PDB entry 3N84 | X-ray diffraction, 2.00 A resolution | chains A and G of the 4 polymer chains in the assembly

== Chain A ==
Protein: Growth factor receptor-bound protein 2
From: Homo sapiens
Notes: fragment: SH2 domain
Reference sequence: P62993 (GRB2_HUMAN); residues 53-163 here correspond to UniProt positions 52-162 (UniProt number = residue number - 1)
Chain sequence (112 residues; each row starts with the number of its first residue):
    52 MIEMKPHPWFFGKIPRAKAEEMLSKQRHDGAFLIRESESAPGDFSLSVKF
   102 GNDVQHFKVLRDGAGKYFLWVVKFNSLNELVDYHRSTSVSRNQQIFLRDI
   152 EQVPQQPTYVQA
Disordered / not traced: 52-54
Differences from the reference sequence: expression tag (52)

== Chain G ==
Protein: 23-membered peptide-like macrocyclic ligand
Chain sequence (6 residues; row label = number of the first residue in the row):
     1 YVNVPX
Modified positions: Tyr1 (o-phosphotyrosine; PTR); 011 (7-aminoheptanoic acid) at position 6
Covalently attached groups: covalent link Tyr1-011_6

== Interface between chain A and chain G ==
Pairs across the interface - 21 pairs, chain A then chain G:
  Arg67(A) with Tyr1(G); 011_6(G), hydrogen bond (side chain-backbone)
  Arg86(A) with Tyr1(G)
  Ser88(A) with Tyr1(G)
  Ser90(A) with Tyr1(G)
  Ser96(A) with Tyr1(G)
  Gln106(A) with Val2(G)
  His107(A) with Tyr1(G); Val2(G), hydrogen bond (backbone-backbone)
  Phe108(A) with Tyr1(G); Val2(G), hydrophobic; Asn3(G)
  Lys109(A) with Tyr1(G); Asn3(G), hydrogen bond (backbone-side chain); Val4(G)
  Leu111(A) with Val4(G), hydrophobic
  Leu120(A) with Asn3(G), hydrogen bond (backbone-side chain)
  Trp121(A) with Val2(G); Asn3(G)
  Ser141(A) with Val2(G)
  Asn143(A) with Val2(G)

== In short ==
Chain A and chain G form an interface of 14 and 5 residues respectively; the contacts include 4 hydrogen
bonds. Polar contacts include Arg67(A)-011_6(G), Lys109(A)-Asn3(G) and Leu120(A)-Asn3(G).
Here chain A is Growth factor receptor-bound protein 2 (Homo sapiens) and chain G is 23-membered peptide-like
macrocyclic ligand. Entry 3N84 (Crystal Structure of the Grb2 SH2 Domain in Complex with a 23-Membered
Macrocyclic Ligand Having the ...) was determined by X-ray diffraction (same publication as 3N7Y and 3N8M).
